PDB entry 3QS7 | X-ray diffraction, 4.30 A resolution (low resolution: residue-level contacts below are approximate; hydrogen-bond / salt-bridge calls are withheld) | chains A and E of the 4 polymer chains in the assembly

== Chain A ==
Protein: SL cytokine
Organism: Homo sapiens
Notes: fragment: extracellular domain
UniProt: P49771 (FLT3L_HUMAN); residues 1-134 here correspond to UniProt positions 27-160 (UniProt number = residue number + 26)
Sequence (138 residues; each row starts with the number of its first residue; numbers below 1 keep their minus sign (Gly-3 is residue -3)):
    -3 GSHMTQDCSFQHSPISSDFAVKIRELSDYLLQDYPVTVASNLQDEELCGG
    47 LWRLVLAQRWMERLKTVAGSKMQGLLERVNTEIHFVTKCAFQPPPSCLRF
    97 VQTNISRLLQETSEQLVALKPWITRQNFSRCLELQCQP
Disordered / not traced: -3, 133-134
Construct notes: expression tag (-3 to 0)
Disulfides: Cys4-Cys85, Cys44-Cys127, Cys93-Cys132
From the paper describing this entry:
  - mutagenesis - H8R, S9G, P10S, S13F, S13P, F15L: abolished signaling with FL cytokine receptor (chain E) (citing earlier work)

== Chain E ==
Protein: FL cytokine receptor
Organism: Homo sapiens
Notes: EC 2.7.10.1; fragment: extracellular domain
UniProt: P36888 (FLT3_HUMAN); numbering as in UniProt (aligned over 27-436)
Sequence (423 residues; each row starts with the number of its first residue):
    24 ETGNQDLPVIKCVLINHKNNDSSVGKSSSYPMVSESPEDLGCALRPQSSG
    74 TVYEAAAVEVDVSASITLQVLVDAPGNISCLWVFKHSSLNCQPHFDLQNR
   124 GVVSMVILKMTETQAGEYLLFIQSEATNYTILFTVSIRNTLLYTLRRPYF
   174 RKMENQDALVCISESVPEPIVEWVLCDSQGESCKEESPAVVKKEEKVLHE
   224 LFGTDIRCCARNELGRECTRLFTIDLNQTPQTTLPQLFLKVGEPLWIRCK
   274 AVHVNHGFGLTWELENKALEEGNYFEMSTYSTNRTMIRILFAFVSSVARN
   324 DTGYYTCSSSKHPSQSALVTIVEKGFINATNSSEDYEIDQYEEFCFSVRF
   374 KAYPQIRCTWTFSRKSFPCEQKGLDNGYSISKFCNHKHQPGEYIFHAEND
   424 DAQFTKMFTLNIRSGTKHHHHHH
Disordered / not traced: 24-78, 119-123, 148-149, 162-166, 200-212, 354-356, 435-446
Construct notes: expression tag (24-26, 437-446)
Disulfides: Cys103-Cys114, Cys184-Cys231, Cys232-Cys241, Cys272-Cys330, Cys368-Cys407, Cys381-Cys392
Glycans and other covalent adducts: N-acetylglucosamine (NAG) linked to Asn323
From the paper describing this entry:
  - conformationally variable residues (domain motion): Asn162 to Tyr166

== Chain A / chain E interface ==
Residue-residue contacts (22; chain A residue first):
  His8(A) with His279(E); Gly280(E); Phe281(E); Gly282(E); Arg311(E)
  Ser9(A) with Met309(E); Arg311(E)
  Pro10(A) with His279(E); Tyr303(E)
  Ile11(A) with Ser301(E)
  Ser12(A) with Ser301(E); Thr302(E); Tyr303(E)
  Ser13(A) with Met300(E); Ser301(E)
  Asp14(A) with Ser301(E); Thr302(E)
  Asn76(A) with Arg307(E)
  Thr77(A) with Tyr303(E); Arg307(E)
  Glu78(A) with Tyr303(E)
  His80(A) with Arg307(E)
Also at the interface, not in a pair above, chain A (13 interface residues in all): Phe6, Phe81
Also at the interface, not in a pair above, chain E (13 interface residues in all): Glu299, Ser333
From the paper, about this interface:
  - interface residues, chain A: His8(A)
  - interface residues, chain E: His279(E), Ser301(E)

== Summary ==
Chain A and chain E each contribute 13 residues to their interface. Covalently linked N-acetylglucosamine: at
Asn323(E). The paper reports that H8R, S9G and P10S of chain A, among others, abolish signaling with FL
cytokine receptor (chain E); interface residues His8(A) and His279(E) among others; 6 substitutions were
tested in all.
Chain A is SL cytokine and chain E is FL cytokine receptor, both from Homo sapiens; the structure, Crystal
structure of a human Flt3 ligand-receptor ternary complex, was determined by X-ray diffraction (same
publication as 3QS9).
